PDB entry 6R21 | electron microscopy, 3.33 A resolution | chains F and T of the 30 polymer chains in the assembly

== Chain F ==
Molecule: Portal protein
Source organism: Enterobacteria phage T7
UniProt: P03728 (PORTL_BPT7); residues 1-536 here = UniProt positions 1-536
Sequence (536 residues; numbered 1 to 536; the number before each row is that of its first residue):
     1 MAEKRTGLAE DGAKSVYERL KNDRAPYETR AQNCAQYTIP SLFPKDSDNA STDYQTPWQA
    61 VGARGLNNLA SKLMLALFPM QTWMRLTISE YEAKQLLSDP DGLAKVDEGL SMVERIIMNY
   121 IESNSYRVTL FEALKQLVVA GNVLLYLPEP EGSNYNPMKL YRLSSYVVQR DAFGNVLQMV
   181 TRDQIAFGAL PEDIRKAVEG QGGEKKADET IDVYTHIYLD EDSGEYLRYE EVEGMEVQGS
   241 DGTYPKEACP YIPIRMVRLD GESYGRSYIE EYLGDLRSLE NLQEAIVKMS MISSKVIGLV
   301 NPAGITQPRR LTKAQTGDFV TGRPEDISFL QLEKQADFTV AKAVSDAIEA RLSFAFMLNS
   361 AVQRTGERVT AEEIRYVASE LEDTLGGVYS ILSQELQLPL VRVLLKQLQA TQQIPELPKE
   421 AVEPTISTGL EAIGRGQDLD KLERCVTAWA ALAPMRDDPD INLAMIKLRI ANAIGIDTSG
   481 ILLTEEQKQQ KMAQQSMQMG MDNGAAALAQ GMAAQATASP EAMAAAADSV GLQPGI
Disordered / not traced: 1-2, 486-536

== Chain T ==
Molecule: Tail tubular protein gp11
Source organism: Enterobacteria phage T7
UniProt: P03746 (TUBE1_BPT7); numbering as in UniProt (aligned over 1-196)
Sequence (231 residues; numbered -34 to 196; the number before each row is that of its first residue; numbers below 1 keep their minus sign (Met-34 is residue -34)):
   -34 MRGSHHHHHH GMASMTGGNN MGRDLYDDDD KDPSSMRSYD MNVETAAELS AVNDILASIG
    26 EPPVSTLEGD ANADAANARR ILNKINRQIQ SRGWTFNIEE GITLLPDVYS NLIVYSDDYL
    86 SLMSTSGQSI YVNRGGYVYD RTSQSDRFDS GITVNIIRLR DYDEMPECFR YWIVTKASRQ
   146 FNNRFFGAPE VEGVLQEEED EARRLCMEYE MDYGGYNMLD GDAFTSGLLT R
Disordered / not traced: -34 to 5
Sequence notes: initiating methionine (-34); expression tag (-33 to 0)
Disulfide bonds: Cys133-Cys171

== How chain F and chain T interact ==
Residue-residue contacts (15; chain F residue first):
  Ile305(F) with Arg169(T); Glu173(T)
  Arg309(F) with Asp177(T), salt bridge
  Arg310(F) with Asp177(T), salt bridge
  Thr316(F) with Leu184(T)
  Gly317(F) with Asn182(T); Met183(T), hydrogen bond (backbone-backbone); Leu184(T)
  Asp318(F) with Gly180(T); Tyr181(T); Asn182(T)
  Phe319(F) with Tyr181(T), hydrogen bond (backbone-backbone); Met183(T), hydrophobic
  Thr321(F) with Glu173(T); Met176(T)
Also at the interface, not in a pair above, chain T (10 interface residues in all): Met172

== In short ==
8 residues of chain F face 10 of chain T across their interface, with 2 hydrogen bonds and 2 salt bridges.
Polar contacts include Arg309(F)-Asp177(T), Arg310(F)-Asp177(T) and Gly317(F)-Met183(T).
Chain F is Portal protein and chain T is Tail tubular protein gp11, both from Enterobacteria phage T7; the
structure, Cryo-EM structure of T7 bacteriophage fiberless tail complex, was determined by electron microscopy
together with 6QWP, 6QX5 and 6QXM from the same study.
